PDB entry 6D06 | X-ray diffraction, 2.55 A resolution | chains A and C of the 3 polymer chains in the assembly

# Chain A
Molecule: Double-stranded RNA-specific editase 1
Source organism: Homo sapiens
Notes: EC 3.5.4.37
UniProt: P78563 (RED1_HUMAN), isoform P78563-4; residues 299-701 here correspond to UniProt positions 327-729 (UniProt number = residue number + 28)
Amino-acid sequence (403 residues; numbered 299 to 701; the number before each row is that of its first residue):
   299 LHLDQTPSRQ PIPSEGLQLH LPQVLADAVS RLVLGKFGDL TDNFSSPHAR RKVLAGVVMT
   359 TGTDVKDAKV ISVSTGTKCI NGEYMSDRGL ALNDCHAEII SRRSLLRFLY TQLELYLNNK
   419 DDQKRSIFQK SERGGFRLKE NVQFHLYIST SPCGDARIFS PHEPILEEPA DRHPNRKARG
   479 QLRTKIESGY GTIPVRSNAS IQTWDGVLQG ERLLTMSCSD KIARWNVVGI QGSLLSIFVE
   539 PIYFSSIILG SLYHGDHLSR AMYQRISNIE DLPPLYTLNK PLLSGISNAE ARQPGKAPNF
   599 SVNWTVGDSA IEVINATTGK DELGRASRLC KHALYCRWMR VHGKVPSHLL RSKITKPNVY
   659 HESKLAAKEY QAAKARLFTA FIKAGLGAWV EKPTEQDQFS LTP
Disordered / not traced: 299-316, 701
Sequence notes: engineered mutation Tyr-488 (Glu516 in P78563)
Ion coordination: Zn2+: His-394, Cys-451, Cys-516 (shared with 1 residue of chain B)
Small-molecule neighbours: inositol hexakisphosphate (IHP): Asn-391, Asp-392, Ile-397, Arg-400, Arg-401, Thr-513, Lys-519, Arg-522, Gly-530, Ser-531, Lys-629, Tyr-658, Lys-662, Tyr-668, Lys-672, Trp-687, Val-688, Glu-689, Lys-690, Asp-695
Reported in the primary citation:
  - binding site for the 23-nt RNA strand: Tyr-488
  - binding site for the 23-nt RNA strand (chain C): Tyr-488, Arg-510
  - mutagenesis - E488Y (kobs > 3 min-1): increased catalytic activity on A-rAb substrate
  - mutagenesis - E488Y: decreased catalytic activity on A-C substrate RNA
  - mutagenesis - E488Y: decreased catalytic activity on off target editing

# Chain C
Molecule: 23-nt RNA strand
Sequence (23 nucleotides; row label = number of the first residue in the row):
     1 CAGAGCCCCC NAGCAUCGCG AGC

# Chain A / chain C interface
Pairs across the interface (31):
  Arg-348(A) / G3(C)  phosphate contact
  Arg-348(A) / A4(C)  salt bridge to the phosphate
  Ile-456(A) / G13(C)  sugar contact
  Ile-456(A) / C14(C)  hydrogen bond to the sugar
  Phe-457(A) / C14(C)  phosphate contact
  Phe-457(A) / A15(C)  phosphate contact
  Arg-470(A) / A15(C)  phosphate contact
  Arg-470(A) / U16(C)  salt bridge to the phosphate
  His-471(A) / U16(C)  salt bridge to the phosphate
  Arg-474(A) / A15(C)  salt bridge to the phosphate
  Arg-474(A) / U16(C)  salt bridge to the phosphate
  Ala-476(A) / C14(C)  phosphate contact
  Arg-477(A) / A15(C)  salt bridge to the phosphate
  Arg-481(A) / G13(C)  hydrogen bond to the phosphate
  Arg-481(A) / C14(C)  salt bridge to the phosphate
  Gly-487(A) / N11(C)  sugar contact
  Tyr-488(A) / C10(C)  hydrogen bond to the base
  Tyr-488(A) / N11(C)  sugar contact
  Tyr-488(A) / A12(C)  base contact
  Gly-489(A) / A12(C)  base contact
  Thr-490(A) / G13(C)  hydrogen bond to the sugar
  Ile-491(A) / A12(C)  phosphate contact
  Ile-491(A) / G13(C)  sugar contact
  Pro-492(A) / G13(C)  phosphate contact
  Ser-495(A) / G13(C)  hydrogen bond to the phosphate
  Arg-510(A) / N11(C)  hydrogen bond to the phosphate
  Arg-510(A) / A12(C)  salt bridge to the phosphate
  Gly-593(A) / G5(C)  phosphate contact
  Lys-594(A) / A4(C)  phosphate contact
  Lys-594(A) / G5(C)  hydrogen bond to the phosphate
  Asn-597(A) / G3(C)  hydrogen bond to the phosphate

# In short
20 residues of chain A and 10 residues of chain C are in contact; the contacts include 8 hydrogen bonds and 8
salt bridges. Polar contacts include Tyr-488(A)/C10(C), Ile-456(A)/C14(C) and Thr-490(A)/G13(C). The paper
reports a binding site for the 23-nt RNA strand (chain C) at Tyr-488(A) and Arg-510(A); E488Y of chain A
increases catalytic activity on A-rAb substrate.
Chain A is Double-stranded RNA-specific editase 1 (Homo sapiens) and chain C is a 23-nt RNA strand; the
structure, Human ADAR2d E488Y mutant complexed with dsRNA containing an abasic site opposite the edited base,
was determined by X-ray diffraction.
